9D7P - chains A and C of the 10 polymer chains in the assembly; structure by electron microscopy, 3.37 A resolution.

# Chain A
Name: Surface protein gp120
From: Human immunodeficiency virus 1
Amino-acid sequence (496 residues; row label = number of the first residue in the row; note: 3 numbers in that range are skipped by the numbering (no residue carries them; nothing is unmodelled there)):
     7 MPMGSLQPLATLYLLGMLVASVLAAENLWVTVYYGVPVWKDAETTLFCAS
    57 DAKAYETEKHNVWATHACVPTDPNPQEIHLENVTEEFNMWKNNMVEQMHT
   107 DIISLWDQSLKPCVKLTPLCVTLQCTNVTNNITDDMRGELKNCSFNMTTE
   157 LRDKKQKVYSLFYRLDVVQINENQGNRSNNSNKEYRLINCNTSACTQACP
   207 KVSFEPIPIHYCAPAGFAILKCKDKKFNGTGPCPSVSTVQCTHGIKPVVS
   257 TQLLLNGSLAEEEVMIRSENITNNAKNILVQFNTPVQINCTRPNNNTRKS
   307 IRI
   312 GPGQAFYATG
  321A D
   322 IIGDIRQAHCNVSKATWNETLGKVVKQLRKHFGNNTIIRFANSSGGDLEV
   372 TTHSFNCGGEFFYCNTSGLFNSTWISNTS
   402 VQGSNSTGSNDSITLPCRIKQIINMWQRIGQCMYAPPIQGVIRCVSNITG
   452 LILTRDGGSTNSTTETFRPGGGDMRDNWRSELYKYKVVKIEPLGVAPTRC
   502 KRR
Not modelled in the structure: 7-33, 58-66, 178-186, 402-409, 459-462
Cystine bridges: Cys-54/Cys-74, Cys-126/Cys-196, Cys-131/Cys-149, Cys-201/Cys-433, Cys-218/Cys-247, Cys-228/Cys-239, Cys-296/Cys-331, Cys-378/Cys-445
Glycans and other covalent adducts: N-acetylglucosamine (NAG) linked to Asn-88, Asn-133, Asn-137, Asn-148, Asn-152, Asn-197, Asn-234, Asn-262, Asn-276, Asn-295, Asn-301, Asn-332, Asn-355, Asn-363, Asn-386, Asn-392, Asn-448

# Chain C
Name: Surface protein gp120
From: Human immunodeficiency virus 1
Amino-acid sequence (496 residues; each row starts with the number of its first residue; note: 3 numbers in that range are skipped by the numbering (no residue carries them; nothing is unmodelled there)):
     7 MPMGSLQPLATLYLLGMLVASVLAAENLWVTVYYGVPVWKDAETTLFCAS
    57 DAKAYETEKHNVWATHACVPTDPNPQEIHLENVTEEFNMWKNNMVEQMHT
   107 DIISLWDQSLKPCVKLTPLCVTLQCTNVTNNITDDMRGELKNCSFNMTTE
   157 LRDKKQKVYSLFYRLDVVQINENQGNRSNNSNKEYRLINCNTSACTQACP
   207 KVSFEPIPIHYCAPAGFAILKCKDKKFNGTGPCPSVSTVQCTHGIKPVVS
   257 TQLLLNGSLAEEEVMIRSENITNNAKNILVQFNTPVQINCTRPNNNTRKS
   307 IRI
   312 GPGQAFYATG
  321A D
   322 IIGDIRQAHCNVSKATWNETLGKVVKQLRKHFGNNTIIRFANSSGGDLEV
   372 TTHSFNCGGEFFYCNTSGLFNSTWISN
   400 TSVQGSNSTGSNDSITLPCRIKQIINMWQRIGQCMYAPPIQGVIRCVSNI
   450 TGLILTRDGGSTNSTTETFRPGGGDMRDNWRSELYKYKVVKIEPLGVAPT
   500 RCKRR
Not modelled in the structure: 7-33, 58-66, 134-141, 178-187, 400-409
Cystine bridges: Cys-54/Cys-74, Cys-119/Cys-205, Cys-126/Cys-196, Cys-131/Cys-149, Cys-201/Cys-433, Cys-218/Cys-247, Cys-228/Cys-239, Cys-296/Cys-331, Cys-378/Cys-445, Cys-385/Cys-418
Glycans and other covalent adducts: N-acetylglucosamine (NAG) linked to Asn-88, Asn-133, Asn-148, Asn-152, Asn-197, Asn-234, Asn-262, Asn-276, Asn-295, Asn-301, Asn-332, Asn-355, Asn-386, Asn-392, Asn-448; glycan linked to Asn-363

# Chain A / chain C interface
Residue-residue contacts - 20 pairs, chain A then chain C:
  Glu-156(A) with Cys-126(C); Cys-196(C); Asn-197(C)
  Leu-157(A) with Cys-126(C); Thr-128(C); Ile-176(C), hydrophobic
  Arg-158(A) with Pro-124(C), hydrogen bond (side chain-backbone); Cys-126(C), hydrogen bond (backbone-backbone); Val-127(C); Asn-152(C); Met-153(C); Thr-154(C); Lys-161(C)
  Asp-159(A) with Thr-128(C), hydrogen bond (side chain-backbone)
  Lys-160(A) with Thr-128(C); Glu-190(C), salt bridge
  Arg-308(A) with Asn-197(C), hydrogen bond (side chain-backbone)
  Pro-313(A) with Thr-198(C)
  Gly-314(A) with Asn-197(C), hydrogen bond (backbone-backbone); Thr-198(C)
Other interface residues (no listed pair), chain C (16 interface residues in all): Arg-192, Ser-199, Ala-200

# Summary
The interface between chain A and chain C involves 8 residues on one side and 16 on the other, with 5 hydrogen
bonds and 1 salt bridge. Among the polar pairs are Lys-160(A)/Glu-190(C), Arg-158(A)/Pro-124(C) and
Asp-159(A)/Thr-128(C).
Chain A and chain C are both Surface protein gp120 (Human immunodeficiency virus 1); the structure, Cryo-EM
structure of BG505 DS-SOSIP.664 with 2 CH103 Fabs bound, was determined by electron microscopy together with
9D7G, 9D7H, 9D7I and 9D7O from the same study.
